1VZE - chain A; structure by X-ray diffraction, 2.30 A resolution.

== Chain A ==
Molecule: Thymidylate synthase
From: Lactobacillus casei
Notes: EC 2.1.1.45
Reference sequence: P00469 (TYSY_LACCA); residue numbers follow UniProt; this construct covers 1-316
Amino-acid sequence (316 residues; row label = number of the first residue in the row):
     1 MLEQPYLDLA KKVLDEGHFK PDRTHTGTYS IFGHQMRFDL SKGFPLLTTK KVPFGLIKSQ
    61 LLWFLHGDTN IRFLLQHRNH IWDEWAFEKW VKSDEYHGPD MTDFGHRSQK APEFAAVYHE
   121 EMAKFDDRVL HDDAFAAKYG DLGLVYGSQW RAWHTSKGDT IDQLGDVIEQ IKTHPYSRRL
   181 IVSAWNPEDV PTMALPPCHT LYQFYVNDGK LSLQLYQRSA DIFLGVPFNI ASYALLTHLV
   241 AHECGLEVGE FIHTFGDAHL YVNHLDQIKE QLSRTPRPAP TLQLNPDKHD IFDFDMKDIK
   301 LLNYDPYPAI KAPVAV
Construct notes: engineered mutation Q60 (Glu in P00469); conflict A111 (Asp in P00469)
Swiss-Prot annotation at these positions:
  - active site: C198 (Nucleophile)
  - binding site (dUMP): R23, R178, R179, R218 to D221, N229, H259 to Y261
  - binding site ((6R)-5,10-methylene-5,6,7,8-tetrahydrofolate): D221, A315
Covalently attached groups: 2'-deoxyuridine 5'-monophosphate (UMP) linked to C198
Residues lining bound ligands:
  - 10-propargyl-5,8-dideazafolic acid (CB3): R23, T24, P53, L56, Q60, H80, I81, L195, H199, D221, L224, G225, N229, Y261, V316
  - 2'-deoxyuridine 5'-monophosphate (UMP): R23, R178, R179, L195, H199, R218, S219, A220, D221, G225, N229, H259, Y261

== In short ==
Ligands of chain A: 10-propargyl-5,8-dideazafolic acid. 2'-deoxyuridine 5'-monophosphate is covalently linked
to C198. From UniProt: active-site residue C198, 11 dUMP-binding residues and
(6R)-5,10-methylene-5,6,7,8-tetrahydrofolate-binding residues D221 and A315.
Chain A is Thymidylate synthase (Lactobacillus casei); the structure, L. casei thymidylate synthase mutant
E60Q ternary complex with dump and CB3717, was determined by X-ray diffraction together with 1VZA, 1VZB, 1VZC
and 1VZD from the same study.
